6W09 - chains G and O of the 20 polymer chains in the assembly; structure by electron microscopy, 5.30 A resolution (low resolution: residue-level contacts below are approximate; hydrogen-bond / salt-bridge calls are withheld).

# Chain G
Molecule: E2 glycoprotein
Source organism: Chikungunya virus
UniProt: Q88628 (Q88628_CHIKV); residues 1-338 here correspond to UniProt positions 330-667 (UniProt number = residue number + 329)
Chain sequence (338 residues; row label = number of the first residue in the row):
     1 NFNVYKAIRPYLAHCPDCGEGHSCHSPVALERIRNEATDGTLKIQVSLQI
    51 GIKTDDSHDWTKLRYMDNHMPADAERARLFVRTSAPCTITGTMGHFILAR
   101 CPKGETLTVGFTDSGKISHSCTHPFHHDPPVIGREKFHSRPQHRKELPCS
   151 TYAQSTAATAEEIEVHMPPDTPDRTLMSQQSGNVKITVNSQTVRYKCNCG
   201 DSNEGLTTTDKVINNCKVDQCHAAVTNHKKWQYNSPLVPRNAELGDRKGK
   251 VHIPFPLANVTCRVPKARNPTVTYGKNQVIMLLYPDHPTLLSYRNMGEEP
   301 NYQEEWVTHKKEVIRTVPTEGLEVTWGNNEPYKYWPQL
Construct notes: conflict Ser114 (Gly443 in Q88628), Gly115 (Arg444 in Q88628), Arg144 (Gly473 in Q88628), Lys145 (Arg474 in Q88628), Val313 (Ile642 in Q88628), Ile314 (Arg643 in Q88628), Arg315 (Leu644 in Q88628)

# Chain O
Molecule: Fab CHK-265 light chain
Source organism: Homo sapiens
Notes: antibody fragment or engineered binder
Chain sequence (211 residues; numbered 219 to 429; the number before each row is that of its first residue):
   219 QAVVTQESALTTSPGETVTLTCRSNIGAVTSSNCANWVQEKPDHFFTGLI
   269 GDTNNRRSGVPARFSGSLIGDKAALTITGAQTEDEAIYFCALWYNNLWVF
   319 GGGTKLTVLGQPKSSPSVTLFPPSSEELETNKATLVCTITDFYPGVVTVD
   369 WKVDGTPVTQGMETTQPSKQSNNKYMASSYLTLTARAWERHSSYSCQVTH
   419 EGHTVEKSLSR

# Chain G / chain O interface
Pairs across the interface - 11 pairs, chain G then chain O:
  Ser178(G) with Asn313(O)
  Gln179(G) with Ser250(O); Asn313(O); Asn314(O); Leu315(O)
  Gln180(G) with Ser250(O)
  Ser181(G) with Asn251(O); Trp316(O)
  Gly182(G) with Asn314(O); Leu315(O); Trp316(O)

# In short
5 residues of chain G face 6 of chain O across their interface.
Here chain G is E2 glycoprotein (Chikungunya virus) and chain O is Fab CHK-265 light chain (Homo sapiens).
Entry 6W09 (Human mAbs broadly protect against infection of arthritiogenic alphaviruses by recognizing
conserved elements of the MXR8 ...) was determined by electron microscopy, deposited together with 6W2U, 6VYV
and 6W1C.
